7KTS - chains E and F of the 13 polymer chains in the assembly; structure by electron microscopy, 19.09 A resolution (very low resolution: no residue pairs are listed; an interface is given only as per-side residue counts).

Chain E:
Name: Transcription initiation factor TFIID subunit 9B
From: Homo sapiens
UniProt: Q9HBM6 (TAF9B_HUMAN); numbering as in UniProt (aligned over 1-251)
Chain sequence (251 residues; numbered 1 to 251; the number before each row is that of its first residue):
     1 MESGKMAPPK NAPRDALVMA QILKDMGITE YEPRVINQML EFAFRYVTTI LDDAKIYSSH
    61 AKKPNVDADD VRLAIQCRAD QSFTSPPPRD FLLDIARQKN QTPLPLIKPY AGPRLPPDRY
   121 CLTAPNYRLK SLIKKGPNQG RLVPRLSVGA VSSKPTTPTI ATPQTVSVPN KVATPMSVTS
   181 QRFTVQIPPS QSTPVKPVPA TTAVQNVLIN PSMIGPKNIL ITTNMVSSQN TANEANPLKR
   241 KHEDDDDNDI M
Unresolved in the structure: 1-9, 134-251
Swiss-Prot annotation at these positions:
  - modified residue: Met1 (N-acetylmethionine), Ser147 (Phosphoserine), Thr159 (Phosphothreonine), Thr174 (Phosphothreonine), Ser177 (Phosphoserine)

Chain F:
Name: TAF6-like RNA polymerase II p300/CBP-associated factor-associated factor 65 kDa subunit 6L
From: Homo sapiens
UniProt: Q9Y6J9 (TAF6L_HUMAN); residues 1-622 carry their UniProt numbers (382 of 622 residues fall inside the UniProt entry; the rest is not from it)
Chain sequence (622 residues; each row starts with the number of its first residue; X marks 221 residues of unknown identity (built as UNK)):
     1 MSEREERRFV EIPRESVRLM AESTGLELSD EVAALLAEDV CYRLREATQN SSQFMKHTKR
    61 RKLTVEDFNR ALRWSSVEAV CGYGSQEALP MRPAREGELY FPEDREVNLV ELALATNIPK
   121 GCAETAVRVH VSYLDGKGNL APQGSVPSAV SSLXXXXXXX XXXXXXXXXX XXXXXXXXXX
   181 XXXXXXXXXX XXXXXXXXXX XXXXXXXXXX XXXXXXXXXX XXXXXXXXXX XXXXXXXXXX
   241 XXXXXXXXXX XXXXXXXXXX XXXXXXXXXX XXXXXXXXXX XXXXXXXXXX XXXXXXXXXX
   301 XXXXXXXXXX XXXXXXXXXX XXXXXXXXXX XXXXXXXXXX XXXXXXXXXX XXXXXXXXXX
   361 XXXXXXXXXX XXXXQAAEPN RGGPGGRGCR RLDDLPWDSL LFQESSSGGG AEPSFGSGLP
   421 LPPGGAGPED PSLSVTLADI YRELYAFFGD SLATRFGTGQ PAPTAPRPPG DKKEPAAAPD
   481 SVRKMPQLTA SAIVSPHGDE SPRGSGGGGP ASASGPAASE SRPLPRVHRA RGAPRQQGPG
   541 TGTRDVFQKS RFAPRGAPHF RFIIAGRQAG RRCRGRLFQT AFPAPYGPSP ASRYVQKLPM
   601 IGRTSRPARR WALSDYSLYL PL
Unresolved in the structure: 1-4, 135-153, 375-622
Swiss-Prot annotation at these positions:
  - modified residue: Ser495 (Phosphoserine), Ser501 (Phosphoserine), Arg555 (Asymmetric dimethylarginine), Arg561 (Asymmetric dimethylarginine), Arg593 (Asymmetric dimethylarginine)

Chain E / chain F interface:
At this resolution (19 A) residue pairs are not listed: 44 residues of chain E and 49 of chain F lie at the interface.

Summary:
44 residues of chain E and 49 residues of chain F are in contact.
Chain E is Transcription initiation factor TFIID subunit 9B and chain F is TAF6-like RNA polymerase II
p300/CBP-associated factor-associated factor 65 kDa subunit 6L, both from Homo sapiens; the structure,
Negative stain EM structure of the human SAGA coactivator complex (TRRAP, core, splicing module), was
determined by electron microscopy, deposited together with 7KTR.
